9CUY - chains C and B of the 37 polymer chains in the assembly; structure by electron microscopy, 3.24 A resolution.

# Chain C (and B)
Protein: Tail sheath protein
Source organism: Pectobacterium phage phiTE
Notes: chain B of this document is another copy of the same molecule, construct and numbering; everything in this record applies to it too
UniProtKB: K9L4E9 (K9L4E9_9CAUD); residues 1-473 here = UniProt positions 1-473
Sequence (473 residues; numbered 1 to 473; the number before each row is that of its first residue):
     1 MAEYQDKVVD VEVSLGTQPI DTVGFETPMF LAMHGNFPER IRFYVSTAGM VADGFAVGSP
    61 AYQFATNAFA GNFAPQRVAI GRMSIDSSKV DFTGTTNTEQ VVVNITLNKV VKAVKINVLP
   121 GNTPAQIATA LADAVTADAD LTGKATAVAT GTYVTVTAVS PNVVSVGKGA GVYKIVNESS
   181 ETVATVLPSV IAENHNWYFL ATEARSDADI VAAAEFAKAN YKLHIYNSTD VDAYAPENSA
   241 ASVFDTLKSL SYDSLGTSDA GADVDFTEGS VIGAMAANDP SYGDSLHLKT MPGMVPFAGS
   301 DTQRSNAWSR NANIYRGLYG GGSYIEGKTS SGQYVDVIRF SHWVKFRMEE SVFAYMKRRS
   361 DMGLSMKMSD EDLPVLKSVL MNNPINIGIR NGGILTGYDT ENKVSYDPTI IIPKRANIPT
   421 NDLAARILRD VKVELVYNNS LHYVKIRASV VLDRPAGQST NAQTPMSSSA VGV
Not modelled in the structure: 1-2, 18-23, 97-98, 119-120, 139-140, 151, 159 (chain B: 1-2, 21, 108-110, 119-121, 139-141)

# Chain C / chain B interface
Contacting residue pairs (70; chain C residue first):
  Ala192(C) with Ala298(B); Ser300(B)
  Glu349(C) with Tyr319(B)
  Glu350(C) with Tyr319(B)
  Phe353(C) with Leu288(B), hydrophobic; Tyr319(B), hydrophobic; Ser323(B)
  Met356(C) with Leu288(B), hydrophobic
  Lys357(C) with Leu288(B); Thr290(B), hydrogen bond; Gly322(B); Ser323(B)
  Ser360(C) with Asp284(B); His287(B); Leu288(B); Lys289(B), hydrogen bond (backbone-side chain)
  Asp361(C) with Phe73(B); Leu288(B); Thr290(B)
  Gly363(C) with Asp284(B)
  Leu364(C) with Tyr282(B), hydrophobic
  Ser365(C) with Asp284(B), hydrogen bond; Ser440(B), hydrogen bond
  Met366(C) with Ser440(B); Leu441(B), hydrogen bond (backbone-backbone)
  Lys367(C) with Tyr282(B), hydrogen bond (side chain-backbone); Asn438(B)
  Met368(C) with Asn439(B); Leu441(B), hydrophobic
  Asp399(C) with Arg454(B)
  Asn402(C) with Arg454(B), hydrogen bond (side chain-backbone); Pro455(B), hydrogen bond (side chain-backbone); Ala456(B); Gly457(B)
  Tyr406(C) with Arg454(B); Pro455(B)
  Arg415(C) with Leu395(B)
  Ala416(C) with Thr400(B); Glu401(B)
  Ala424(C) with Tyr334(B)
  Ala425(C) with Tyr334(B)
  Arg426(C) with Asp336(B), salt bridge; Val337(B); Asn439(B); Ser440(B); His442(B), hydrogen bond; Tyr443(B), hydrogen bond (backbone-backbone)
  Ile427(C) with Tyr443(B)
  Leu428(C) with Leu441(B), hydrophobic; Tyr443(B), hydrogen bond (backbone-backbone); Val444(B); Lys445(B), hydrogen bond (backbone-backbone)
  Arg429(C) with Lys445(B)
  Asp430(C) with Arg447(B), salt bridge
  Val431(C) with Lys445(B); Ile446(B); Arg447(B), hydrogen bond (backbone-backbone)
  Lys432(C) with Arg447(B)
  Val433(C) with Arg447(B); Ala448(B); Ser449(B), hydrogen bond (backbone-side chain)
  Glu434(C) with Ser449(B), hydrogen bond; Val451(B)
  Leu435(C) with Ser449(B), hydrogen bond (backbone-backbone); Val450(B); Val451(B), hydrogen bond (backbone-backbone)
  Val436(C) with Val451(B)
  Tyr437(C) with Val451(B), hydrogen bond (backbone-backbone); Leu452(B)
  Asn439(C) with Leu452(B)
Interface residues without a listed pair, chain C (43 interface residues in all): Gln333, Val337, Met348, Val352, Met362, Glu401, Val404, Asn417, Leu423
Interface residues without a listed pair, chain B (45 interface residues in all): Asn278, Gly283, Ser285, Leu318, Asn391, Gly392, Tyr437, Gln458

# Summary
43 residues of chain C and 45 residues of chain B are in contact, with 18 hydrogen bonds and 2 salt bridges.
Polar pairs include Arg426(C)-Asp336(B), Asp430(C)-Arg447(B) and Lys357(C)-Thr290(B).
Chain C and chain B are both Tail sheath protein (Pectobacterium phage phiTE); the structure, Bacteriophage
PhiTE extended baseplate, was determined by electron microscopy (same publication as 9CB9, 9CBA, 9CC7, 9CUL
and 9MJN).
